PDB entry 7LRX | X-ray diffraction, 2.90 A resolution | chains A and B of the 3 polymer chains in the assembly

[Chain A]
Protein: Reverse transcriptase p66
Source organism: Human immunodeficiency virus type 1
Notes: EC 2.7.7.49, 2.7.7.7, 3.1.26.13
UniProtKB: P03366 (POL_HV1B1); residues 1-555 here correspond to UniProt positions 600-1154 (UniProt number = residue number + 599)
Amino-acid sequence (555 residues; each row starts with the number of its first residue):
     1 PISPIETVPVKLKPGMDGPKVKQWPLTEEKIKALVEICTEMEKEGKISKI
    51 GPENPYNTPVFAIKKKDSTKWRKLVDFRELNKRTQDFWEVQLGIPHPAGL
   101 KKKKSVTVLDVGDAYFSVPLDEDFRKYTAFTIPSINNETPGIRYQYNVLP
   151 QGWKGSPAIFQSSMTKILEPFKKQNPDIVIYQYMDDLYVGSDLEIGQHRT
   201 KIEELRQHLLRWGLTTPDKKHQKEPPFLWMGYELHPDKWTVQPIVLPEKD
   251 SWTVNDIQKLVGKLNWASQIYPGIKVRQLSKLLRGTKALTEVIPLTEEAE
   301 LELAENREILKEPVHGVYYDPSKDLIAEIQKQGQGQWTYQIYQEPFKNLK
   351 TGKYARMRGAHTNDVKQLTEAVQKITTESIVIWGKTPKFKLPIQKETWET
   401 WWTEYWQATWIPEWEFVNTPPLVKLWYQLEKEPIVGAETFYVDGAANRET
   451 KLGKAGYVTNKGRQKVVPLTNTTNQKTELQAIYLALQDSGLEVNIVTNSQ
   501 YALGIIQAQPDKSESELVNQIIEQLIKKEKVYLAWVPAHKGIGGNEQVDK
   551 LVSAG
Not modelled in the structure: 554-555
Sequence notes: engineered mutation Ser280 (Cys879 in P03366), Asn498 (Asp1097 in P03366)
Metal / ion sites: Ca2+: Asp110, Val111, Asp185 (together with 1S0)
Residues lining bound ligands: 1S0 (4-amino-1-{2-deoxy-5-O-[(R)-hydroxy{[(S)-hydroxy(phosphonooxy)phosphoryl]oxy}phosphoryl]-beta-L-erythro-pentofuranosyl}pyrimidin-2(1H)-one): Lys65, Lys70, Arg72, Asp110, Val111, Gly112, Asp113, Ala114, Tyr115, Gln151, Phe160, Met184, Asp185, Lys220
What the authors report for this chain:
  - conformationally variable residues: Tyr115
  - binding site for 1S0: Tyr115
  - catalytic residues: Asp185 (citing earlier work)
  - binding site for 1S0: Ala114, Phe160, Met184, Asp185 (proposed by the authors, not directly observed)

[Chain B]
Protein: Reverse transcriptase p51
Source organism: Human immunodeficiency virus type 1
Notes: EC 2.7.7.49
UniProtKB: P03366 (POL_HV1B1); residues 1-428 here correspond to UniProt positions 600-1027 (UniProt number = residue number + 599)
Amino-acid sequence (429 residues; each row starts with the number of its first residue; numbering starts at 0):
     0 GPISPIETVPVKLKPGMDGPKVKQWPLTEEKIKALVEICTEMEKEGKISK
    50 IGPENPYNTPVFAIKKKDSTKWRKLVDFRELNKRTQDFWEVQLGIPHPAG
   100 LKKKKSVTVLDVGDAYFSVPLDEDFRKYTAFTIPSINNETPGIRYQYNVL
   150 PQGWKGSPAIFQSSMTKILEPFKKQNPDIVIYQYMDDLYVGSDLEIGQHR
   200 TKIEELRQHLLRWGLTTPDKKHQKEPPFLWMGYELHPDKWTVQPIVLPEK
   250 DSWTVNDIQKLVGKLNWASQIYPGIKVRQLSKLLRGTKALTEVIPLTEEA
   300 ELELAENREILKEPVHGVYYDPSKDLIAEIQKQGQGQWTYQIYQEPFKNL
   350 KTGKYARMRGAHTNDVKQLTEAVQKITTESIVIWGKTPKFKLPIQKETWE
   400 TWWTEYWQATWIPEWEFVNTPPLVKLWYQ
Not modelled in the structure: 0-3, 216-225
Sequence notes: expression tag (0); engineered mutation Ser280 (Cys879 in P03366)

[Interface between chain A and chain B]
Contacting residue pairs - 125 pairs, chain A then chain B:
  Val8(A) with Glu53(B)
  Pro9(A) with Glu53(B)
  Gln85(A) with Glu53(B), hydrogen bond (side chain-backbone)
  Asp86(A) with Lys20(B), salt bridge; Pro55(B)
  Phe87(A) with Pro52(B); Glu53(B)
  Trp88(A) with Lys20(B); Val21(B); Lys22(B); Pro52(B), hydrogen bond (backbone-backbone); Asn54(B); Pro55(B); Asn57(B); Thr131(B); Arg143(B)
  Val90(A) with Pro140(B); Gly141(B), hydrogen bond (backbone-backbone); Arg143(B)
  Leu92(A) with Pro133(B), hydrophobic; Asn137(B)
  Gly93(A) with Asn137(B), hydrogen bond (backbone-side chain)
  Ile94(A) with Asn137(B)
  Pro95(A) with Asn136(B)
  His96(A) with Asn136(B), hydrogen bond (backbone-side chain)
  Gly99(A) with Asn136(B)
  Leu100(A) with Asn136(B)
  Ala158(A) with Pro52(B)
  Gln161(A) with Pro140(B)
  Ser162(A) with Pro52(B)
  Thr165(A) with Ile142(B)
  Glu169(A) with Lys49(B), salt bridge
  Lys172(A) with Glu138(B), salt bridge; Thr139(B), hydrogen bond
  Val179(A) with Glu138(B)
  Ile180(A) with Glu138(B)
  Tyr181(A) with Asn136(B), hydrogen bond; Glu138(B)
  Gln182(A) with Glu138(B), hydrogen bond (backbone-backbone); Pro140(B)
  Arg358(A) with Gln394(B), hydrogen bond; Glu396(B), salt bridge
  Gln373(A) with Glu396(B); Thr397(B), hydrogen bond
  Thr376(A) with Thr400(B); Trp401(B)
  Ile380(A) with Leu26(B); Thr27(B)
  Val381(A) with Pro25(B), hydrophobic; Ile135(B); Asn136(B), hydrogen bond (backbone-backbone)
  Ile382(A) with Ile135(B); Asn136(B)
  Trp383(A) with Ile135(B)
  Gly384(A) with Thr27(B); Glu28(B), hydrogen bond (backbone-backbone); Ile135(B)
  Trp402(A) with Lys331(B), hydrogen bond (backbone-side chain); His361(B); Thr362(B); Asp364(B)
  Tyr405(A) with Lys331(B), hydrogen bond (backbone-side chain)
  Trp406(A) with Lys331(B); Asn418(B), hydrogen bond; Thr419(B); Pro420(B), hydrophobic; Pro421(B)
  Gln407(A) with Lys331(B), hydrogen bond (backbone-side chain); Pro392(B); Ile393(B); Gln394(B), hydrogen bond; Val417(B), hydrogen bond (side chain-backbone); Asn418(B), hydrogen bond
  Ala408(A) with Asp364(B); Pro392(B), hydrogen bond (backbone-backbone); Ile393(B); Thr397(B)
  Thr409(A) with Asp364(B)
  Trp410(A) with Thr362(B), hydrogen bond (side chain-backbone); Asn363(B); Val365(B), hydrophobic; Trp401(B), hydrophobic; Tyr405(B)
  Pro412(A) with Trp401(B), hydrophobic
  Pro433(A) with Asn255(B); Leu289(B), hydrophobic; Thr290(B)
  Ile434(A) with Thr290(B)
  Val435(A) with Thr290(B)
  Thr439(A) with Ala288(B); Leu289(B), hydrogen bond (side chain-backbone)
  Tyr441(A) with Val254(B); Gln258(B), hydrogen bond; Thr286(B); Lys287(B), hydrogen bond (side chain-backbone); Leu289(B)
  Thr459(A) with Thr286(B)
  Asn460(A) with Thr286(B); Lys287(B); Ala288(B)
  Asn494(A) with Leu289(B)
  Val496(A) with Gln258(B); Leu289(B), hydrophobic
  Gln500(A) with Leu422(B)
  Leu503(A) with Leu422(B), hydrophobic
  Gly504(A) with Pro420(B)
  Gln507(A) with Leu422(B)
  Tyr532(A) with Asn255(B), hydrogen bond; Lys259(B); Leu289(B), hydrophobic
  Val536(A) with Gln258(B)
  Pro537(A) with Gly262(B); Asn265(B)
  Lys540(A) with Asn265(B); Ser280(B), hydrogen bond (backbone-side chain)
  Gly541(A) with Ser280(B); Leu283(B)
  Ile542(A) with Val261(B), hydrophobic; Leu283(B)
  Gly543(A) with Leu283(B), hydrogen bond (backbone-backbone); Arg284(B); Gly285(B)
  Gly544(A) with Gly285(B); Thr286(B)
  Gln547(A) with Arg284(B), hydrogen bond (side chain-backbone)
Other interface residues (no listed pair), chain A (73 interface residues in all): Ile159, Lys166, Arg356, Thr377, Thr386, Thr403, Glu432, Gly436, Val458, Ala534, Trp535
Other interface residues (no listed pair), chain B (66 interface residues in all): Ile50, Gly51, Gly333, Trp337, Leu368, Val423

[Overview]
73 residues of chain A face 66 of chain B across their interface; the contacts include 28 hydrogen bonds and 4
salt bridges. Among the polar pairs are Asp86(A)-Lys20(B), Glu169(A)-Lys49(B) and Lys172(A)-Glu138(B). Ligands
of chain A: compound 1S0. From the paper: the catalytic residue Asp185(A); a binding site for 1S0 at
Tyr115(A), Ala114(A) and Phe160(A) among others.
Chain A is Reverse transcriptase p66 and chain B is Reverse transcriptase p51, both from Human
immunodeficiency virus type 1; the structure, Structure of HIV-1 Reverse Transcriptase in complex with DNA,
L-dCTP, and CA(2+) ion, was determined by X-ray diffraction (same publication as 7LRI, 7LRM, 7LRY and 7LSK).
